Entry 6W0B (X-ray diffraction, 3.60 A resolution); this record covers chains A and B of the 3 polymer chains in the assembly.

[Chain A]
Name: Fab Heavy Chain
Organism: Rattus norvegicus
Notes: antibody fragment or engineered binder
Amino-acid sequence (219 residues; each row starts with the number of its first residue):
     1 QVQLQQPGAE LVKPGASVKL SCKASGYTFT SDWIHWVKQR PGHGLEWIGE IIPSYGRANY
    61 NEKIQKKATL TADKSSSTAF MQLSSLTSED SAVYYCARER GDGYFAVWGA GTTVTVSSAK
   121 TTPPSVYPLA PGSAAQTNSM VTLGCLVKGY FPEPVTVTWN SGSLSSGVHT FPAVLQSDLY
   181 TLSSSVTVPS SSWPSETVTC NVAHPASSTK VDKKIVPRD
Cystine bridges: Cys22-Cys96, Cys145-Cys200

[Chain B]
Name: Fab Light Chain
Organism: Rattus norvegicus
Notes: antibody fragment or engineered binder
Amino-acid sequence (212 residues; each row starts with the number of its first residue):
     1 DILLTQSPAI LSVSPGERVS FSCRASQSIG TDIHWYQQRT NGSPRLLIKY ASESISGIPS
    61 RFSGSGSGTD FTLSINSVES EDIANYYCQQ SNRWPFTFGS GTKLEIKRAD AAPTVSIFPP
   121 SSEQLTSGGA SVVCFLNNFY PKDINVKWKI DGSERQNGVL NSWTDQDSKD STYSMSSTLT
   181 LTKDEYERHN SYTCEATHKT STSPIVKSFN RN
Cystine bridges: Cys134-Cys194

[Chain A / chain B interface]
Pairs across the interface (71):
  His35(A) with Phe96(B)
  Gln39(A) with Gln38(B), hydrogen bond; Tyr87(B)
  His43(A) with Tyr87(B)
  Gly44(A) with Tyr87(B)
  Leu45(A) with Tyr87(B), hydrophobic; Phe98(B)
  Trp47(A) with Trp94(B), hydrophobic; Pro95(B), hydrophobic; Phe96(B)
  Glu50(A) with Trp94(B), hydrogen bond; Phe96(B)
  Asn59(A) with Trp94(B)
  Tyr60(A) with Trp94(B)
  Glu62(A) with Asp1(B)
  Tyr95(A) with Gln38(B), hydrogen bond; Gly42(B); Ser43(B); Pro44(B)
  Asp102(A) with Tyr50(B), hydrogen bond (backbone-side chain)
  Gly103(A) with His34(B), hydrogen bond (backbone-side chain); Gln89(B), hydrogen bond (backbone-side chain); Ser91(B)
  Tyr104(A) with His34(B); Tyr36(B); Leu46(B), hydrophobic; Lys49(B); Tyr50(B), hydrophobic
  Phe105(A) with Tyr36(B), hydrogen bond (backbone-side chain); Gln89(B); Phe98(B), hydrophobic
  Trp108(A) with Tyr36(B); Pro44(B)
  Gly109(A) with Ser43(B)
  Tyr127(A) with Ser121(B); Gln124(B); Ser127(B)
  Pro128(A) with Ser121(B), hydrogen bond (backbone-side chain); Glu123(B)
  Leu129(A) with Phe118(B), hydrophobic
  Ala130(A) with Phe118(B)
  Pro131(A) with Phe118(B)
  Thr142(A) with Ser116(B); Phe118(B); Asn137(B)
  Leu143(A) with Phe118(B), hydrophobic
  Lys148(A) with Ser131(B); Thr178(B); Thr180(B)
  His169(A) with Asn137(B); Asn138(B), hydrogen bond; Asp167(B), salt bridge; Ser174(B)
  Phe171(A) with Phe135(B), hydrophobic; Thr164(B); Ser174(B); Met175(B); Ser176(B)
  Pro172(A) with Ser162(B), hydrogen bond (backbone-side chain); Trp163(B)
  Val174(A) with Leu160(B), hydrophobic; Asn161(B)
  Gln176(A) with Leu160(B)
  Ser183(A) with Phe135(B); Ser176(B)
  Ser184(A) with Phe135(B)
  Ser185(A) with Phe135(B); Asn137(B)
  Lys213(A) with Glu123(B), salt bridge
  Arg218(A) with Pro119(B); Pro120(B)
Other interface residues (no listed pair), chain A (45 interface residues in all): Val37, Glu99, Ala106, Ala110, Gly132, Gly144, Leu146, Val168, Thr170, Thr181
Other interface residues (no listed pair), chain B (43 interface residues in all): Arg45, Ser122, Val133

[In short]
45 residues of chain A and 43 residues of chain B are in contact; the contacts include 10 hydrogen bonds and 2
salt bridges. Among the polar pairs are His169(A)-Asp167(B), Lys213(A)-Glu123(B) and Gln39(A)-Gln38(B).
Chain A is Fab Heavy Chain and chain B is Fab Light Chain, both from Rattus norvegicus; the structure,
Open-gate KcsA soaked in 2 mM BaCl2, was determined by X-ray diffraction together with 6W0A, 6W0C, 6W0D, 6W0E,
6W0F, 6W0G and 3 further entries from the same study.
